6K15 - chains F and H of the 13 polymer chains in the assembly; structure by electron microscopy, 3.40 A resolution.

Chain F:
Name: Chromatin structure-remodeling complex subunit RSC7
From: Saccharomyces cerevisiae S288c
UniProtKB: P32832 (RSC7_YEAST); residues 1-435 here = UniProt positions 1-435
Sequence (435 residues; numbered 1 to 435; the number before each row is that of its first residue):
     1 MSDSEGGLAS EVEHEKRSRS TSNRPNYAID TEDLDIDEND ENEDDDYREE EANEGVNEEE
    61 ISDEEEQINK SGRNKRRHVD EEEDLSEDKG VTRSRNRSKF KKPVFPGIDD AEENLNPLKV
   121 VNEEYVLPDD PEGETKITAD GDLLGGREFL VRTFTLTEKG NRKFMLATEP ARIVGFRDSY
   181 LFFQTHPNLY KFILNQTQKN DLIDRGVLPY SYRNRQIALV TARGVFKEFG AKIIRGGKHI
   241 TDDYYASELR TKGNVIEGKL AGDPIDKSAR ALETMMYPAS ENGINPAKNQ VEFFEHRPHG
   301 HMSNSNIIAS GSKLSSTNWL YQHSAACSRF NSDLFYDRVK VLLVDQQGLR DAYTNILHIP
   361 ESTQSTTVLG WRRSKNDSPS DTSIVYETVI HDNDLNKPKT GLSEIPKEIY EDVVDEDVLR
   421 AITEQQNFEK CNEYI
Not modelled in the structure: 1-316, 435
UniProt features mapped onto this chain:
  - modified residue: Ser86 (Phosphoserine)

Chain H:
Name: Chromatin structure-remodeling complex protein RSC8
From: Saccharomyces cerevisiae S288C
UniProtKB: P43609 (RSC8_YEAST); numbering as in UniProt (aligned over 1-557)
Sequence (557 residues; numbered 1 to 557; the number before each row is that of its first residue):
     1 MSDTEKDKDV PMVDSHEATE EPPTTSTNTP SFPHLAQEQA KEESATLGAE VAHKKINYEQ
    61 EAQKLEEKAL RFLAKQTHPV IIPSFASWFD ISKIHEIEKR SNPDFFNDSS RFKTPKAYKD
   121 TRNFIINTYR LSPYEYLTIT AVRRNVAMDV ASIVKIHAFL EKWGLINYQI DPRTKPSLIG
   181 PSFTGHFQVV LDTPQGLKPF LPENVIKQEV EGGDGAEPQV KKEFPVNLTI KKNVYDSAQD
   241 FNALQDESRN SRQIHKVYIC HTCGNESINV RYHNLRARDT NLCSRCFQEG HFGANFQSSD
   301 FIRLENNGNS VKKNWSDQEM LLLLEGIEMY EDQWEKIADH VGGHKRVEDC IEKFLSLPIE
   361 DNYIREVVGS TLNGKGGDSR DGSVSGSKLM ECVNDAVQTL LQGDDKLGKV SDKSREISEK
   421 YIEESQAIIQ ELVKLTMEKL ESKFTKLCDL ETQLEMEKLK YVKESEKMLN DRLSLSKQIL
   481 DLNKSLEELN VSKKLVLISE QVDSGIQLVE KDQEGDDEDG NTATGHGVKR VGKEGEEVGE
   541 GDSIAKLQPQ VYKPWSL
Not modelled in the structure: 1-56, 204-223, 370-386, 487-557

How chain F and chain H interact:
Residue-residue contacts - 94 pairs, chain F then chain H:
  Gln347(F) with Arg71(H); Phe72(H)
  Asp351(F) with Asn145(H), hydrogen bond
  Tyr353(F) with Arg144(H), hydrogen bond
  Thr354(F) with Thr128(H); Leu137(H); Ala141(H)
  Ile356(F) with Thr128(H); Leu131(H), hydrophobic; Ser132(H)
  Ile359(F) with Phe72(H), hydrophobic
  Ser362(F) with Pro194(H); Gln195(H); Gly196(H)
  Thr363(F) with Phe72(H); Pro194(H); Leu197(H)
  Gln364(F) with Pro194(H)
  Ser365(F) with Asp192(H); Pro194(H)
  Thr367(F) with Asp192(H)
  Val368(F) with Ser92(H); Val190(H); Leu191(H), hydrophobic
  Leu369(F) with Val190(H), hydrogen bond (backbone-backbone); Leu191(H)
  Gly370(F) with Val190(H)
  Trp371(F) with Val189(H), hydrophobic
  Arg372(F) with His186(H); Phe187(H); Gln188(H)
  Arg373(F) with Thr184(H); Phe187(H)
  Ser374(F) with Gly185(H); His186(H)
  Lys375(F) with Thr184(H), hydrogen bond; His186(H)
  Asn376(F) with Thr184(H); His186(H), hydrogen bond
  Asp381(F) with Phe183(H); Thr184(H)
  Thr382(F) with Phe183(H); Asp236(H); Lys313(H)
  Ser383(F) with Phe183(H); Thr184(H); Tyr235(H), hydrogen bond (side chain-backbone); Asp236(H)
  Ile384(F) with Phe183(H); Val234(H); Tyr235(H), hydrogen bond (backbone-backbone)
  Val385(F) with Gly185(H); His186(H); Phe187(H), hydrogen bond (backbone-backbone); Asn233(H)
  Tyr386(F) with Phe187(H); Val189(H); Asn233(H), hydrogen bond (backbone-backbone); Phe241(H), hydrophobic
  Glu387(F) with Phe187(H), hydrogen bond (backbone-backbone); Gln188(H); Val189(H), hydrogen bond (backbone-backbone); Lys231(H); Lys232(H)
  Thr388(F) with Val189(H); Leu191(H); Thr229(H); Ile230(H); Lys231(H), hydrogen bond (backbone-backbone)
  Val389(F) with Val189(H), hydrogen bond (backbone-backbone); Val190(H), hydrophobic; Leu191(H), hydrogen bond (backbone-backbone); Leu228(H); Thr229(H)
  Ile390(F) with Leu65(H), hydrophobic; Asp192(H); Thr193(H); Asn227(H); Leu228(H), hydrogen bond (backbone-backbone); Ile230(H), hydrophobic
  His391(F) with Val190(H); Leu191(H); Asp192(H); Thr193(H)
  Asp392(F) with Thr193(H), hydrogen bond; Pro225(H)
  Asp394(F) with Phe224(H), hydrogen bond (backbone-backbone); Pro225(H)
  Leu395(F) with Thr193(H); Lys198(H); Phe224(H)
  Asn396(F) with Leu201(H); Phe224(H)
  Asn432(F) with Asp192(H)
Interface residues without a listed pair, chain F (42 interface residues in all): Leu343, Asn355, His358, Asn393, Lys397, Tyr434
Interface residues without a listed pair, chain H (49 interface residues in all): Ala69, Asp90, Phe124, Glu135, Pro199, Ser237, Ala238

In short:
42 residues of chain F face 49 of chain H across their interface, with 17 hydrogen bonds. Among the polar
pairs are Asp351(F)-Asn145(H), Tyr353(F)-Arg144(H) and Lys375(F)-Thr184(H).
Here chain F is Chromatin structure-remodeling complex subunit RSC7 (Saccharomyces cerevisiae S288c) and chain
H is Chromatin structure-remodeling complex protein RSC8 (Saccharomyces cerevisiae S288C). Entry 6K15 (RSC
substrate-recruitment module) was determined by electron microscopy together with 6KW3 and 6KW4 from the same
study.
